Entry 3UEX (X-ray diffraction, 2.10 A resolution); this record covers chain A.

Chain A:
Molecule: Beta-lactoglobulin
Source organism: Bos taurus
UniProtKB: P02754 (LACB_BOVIN); residues 1-162 here correspond to UniProt positions 17-178 (UniProt number = residue number + 16)
Sequence (162 residues; row label = number of the first residue in the row):
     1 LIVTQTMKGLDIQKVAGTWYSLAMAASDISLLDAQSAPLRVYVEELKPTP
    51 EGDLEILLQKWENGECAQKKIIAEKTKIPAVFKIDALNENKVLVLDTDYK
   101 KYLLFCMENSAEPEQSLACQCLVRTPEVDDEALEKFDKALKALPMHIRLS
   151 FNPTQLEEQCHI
Not modelled in the structure: 110-112
Disulfides: Cys66-Cys160, Cys106-Cys119

In short:
Chain A is Beta-lactoglobulin (Bos taurus); the structure, Bovine beta-lactoglobulin complex with stearic
acid, was determined by X-ray diffraction (same publication as 3UEU, 3UEV and 3UEW).
